PDB entry 1LFL | X-ray diffraction, 2.70 A resolution | chains A and B of the 4 polymer chains in the assembly

# Chain A
Protein: Hemoglobin alpha chain
Organism: Homo sapiens
Reference sequence: P69905 (HBA_HUMAN); numbering as in UniProt (aligned over 1-141)
Sequence (141 residues; each row starts with the number of its first residue):
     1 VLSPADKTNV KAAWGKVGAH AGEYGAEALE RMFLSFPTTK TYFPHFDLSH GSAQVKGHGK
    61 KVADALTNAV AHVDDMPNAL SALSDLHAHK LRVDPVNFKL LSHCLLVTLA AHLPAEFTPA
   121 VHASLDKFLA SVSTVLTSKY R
Swiss-Prot annotation at these positions:
  - site: Lys61 (Not glycated)
  - natural variant: Asp6 (A6D: In J-Toronto; this construct carries the variant), Ala13 (A13D: In J-Paris 1/J-Aljezur), Glu27 (A27E: In Shenyang; this construct carries the variant), Lys61 (K61N: In Zambia; deletion: In Clinic), Asp64 (A64D: In Pontoise; this construct carries the variant), Asp75 (D75A: In Lille; D75G: In Chapel Hill; D75N: In G-Pest), Ala111 (A111D: In Petah Tikva)
Metal / ion sites: heme Fe near His87 (its only coordinating residue here)
Small-molecule neighbours: heme (HEM): Met32, Thr39, Tyr42, Phe43, His45, Phe46, His58, Lys61, Val62, Ala65, Leu66, Leu83, Leu86, His87, Leu91, Val93, Asn97, Phe98, Leu101, Val132, Leu136

# Chain B
Protein: Hemoglobin beta chain
Organism: Homo sapiens
Reference sequence: P68871 (HBB_HUMAN); numbering as in UniProt (aligned over 1-146)
Sequence (146 residues; each row starts with the number of its first residue):
     1 VHLTPEEKSA VTALWGKVNV DEVGGEALGR LLVVYPWTQR FFESFGDLST PDAVMGNPKV
    61 KAHGKKVLGA FSDGLAHLDN LKGTFATLSE LHCDKLHVDP ENFRLLGNVL VCVLAHHFGK
   121 EFTPPVQAAY QKVVAGVANA LAHKYH
Swiss-Prot annotation at these positions:
  - natural variant: Leu3 (H3L: In Graz; this construct carries the variant), Glu7 (E7A: In G-Makassar; E7K: In Hb C; E7Q: In Machida; E7V: In SKCA), Lys8 (E8K: In G-Siriraj; this construct carries the variant), Val11 (A11V: In Iraq-Halabja; this construct carries the variant), Gly16 (W16G: In Randwick; this construct carries the variant), Val23 (E23V: In D-Granada; this construct carries the variant), Gly24 (V24G: In Miyashiro; this construct carries the variant), Gly25 (G25D: In Moscva; G25R: In Riverdale-Bronx; G25V: In Savannah), Leu32 (L32P: In Yokohama), Val33 (L33V: In Muscat; this construct carries the variant), Arg40 (Q40R: In Tianshui; this construct carries the variant), Phe42 (F42Y: In Mequon; deletion: In Bruxelles), 11 further natural variant entries in UniProt
Metal / ion sites: heme Fe near His92 (its only coordinating residue here)
Small-molecule neighbours: heme (HEM): Leu31, Thr38, Phe41, Phe42, Phe45, His63, Lys66, Val67, Ala70, Phe71, Phe85, Leu88, Leu91, His92, Leu96, Val98, Asn102, Phe103, Leu106, Val137, Leu141

# Interface between chain A and chain B
Pairs across the interface (35; chain A residue first):
  Glu30(A) with Pro124(B)
  Arg31(A) with Phe122(B), hydrogen bond (side chain-backbone); Thr123(B); Pro124(B); Gln127(B), hydrogen bond
  Leu34(A) with Pro124(B), hydrophobic; Pro125(B); Ala128(B)
  Ser35(A) with Gln127(B), hydrogen bond; Ala128(B); Gln131(B)
  Phe36(A) with Gln131(B)
  His103(A) with Asn108(B), hydrogen bond; Gln131(B)
  Val107(A) with Ala115(B); Gln127(B)
  Ala110(A) with Cys112(B); Ala115(B); His116(B)
  Ala111(A) with Ala115(B); Gly119(B); Lys120(B)
  Leu113(A) with His116(B)
  Pro114(A) with His116(B), hydrogen bond (backbone-side chain)
  Phe117(A) with Arg30(B), hydrogen bond (backbone-side chain); His116(B), hydrogen bond (backbone-side chain)
  Thr118(A) with Arg30(B)
  Pro119(A) with Arg30(B); Val33(B); Met55(B), hydrophobic
  His122(A) with Arg30(B), hydrogen bond; Val34(B); Cys112(B)
  Ala123(A) with Val34(B), hydrophobic
  Asp126(A) with Tyr35(B), hydrogen bond
Also at the interface, not in a pair above, chain A (20 interface residues in all): Cys104, Leu106, Ala120
Also at the interface, not in a pair above, chain B (20 interface residues in all): Pro51, Val111

# Overview
The chain A/chain B interface involves 20 residues from each chain, with 9 hydrogen bonds. Among the polar
pairs are Arg31(A)-Phe122(B), Arg31(A)-Gln127(B) and Ser35(A)-Gln127(B). Ligands of chain A: heme. Ligands of
chain B: heme.
Chain A is Hemoglobin alpha chain and chain B is Hemoglobin beta chain, both from Homo sapiens; the structure,
Deoxy hemoglobin (90% relative humidity), was determined by X-ray diffraction, deposited together with 1JY7,
1LFQ, 1LFT, 1LFV, 1LFY and 1LFZ.
